Entry 8A5C (X-ray diffraction, 1.95 A resolution); this record covers chain A.

# Chain A
Name: Endonuclease III
Organism: Deinococcus radiodurans R1
UniProt: Q9RRQ0 (Q9RRQ0_DEIRA); residues 19-266 here correspond to UniProt positions 12-259 (UniProt number = residue number - 7)
Sequence (248 residues; numbered 19 to 266; the number before each row is that of its first residue):
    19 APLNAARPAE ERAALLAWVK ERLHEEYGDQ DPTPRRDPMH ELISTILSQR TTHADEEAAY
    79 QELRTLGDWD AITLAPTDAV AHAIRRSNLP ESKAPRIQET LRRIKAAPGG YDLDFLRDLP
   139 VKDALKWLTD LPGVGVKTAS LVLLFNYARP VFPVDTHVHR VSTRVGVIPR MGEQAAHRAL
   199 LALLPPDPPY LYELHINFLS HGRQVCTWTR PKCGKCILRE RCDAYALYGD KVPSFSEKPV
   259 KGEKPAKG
Not modelled in the structure: 256-266
Differences from the reference sequence: engineered mutation L107 (Tyr100 in Q9RRQ0)
Metal / ion sites: Mg2+ site 1: I122, A125, G127, G128; Mg2+ site 2: T147, V152; 4Fe-4S cluster Fe: C224, C231, C234, C240
Residues lining bound ligands: 4Fe-4S cluster (SF4): R182, V183, H219, V223, C224, P229, K230, C231, C234, L236, R237, C240, A242, Y243, V250

# Summary
Chain A binds 4Fe-4S cluster. I122, A125, G127 and G128 coordinate Mg2+ site 1. T147 and V152 coordinate Mg2+
site 2.
Chain A is Endonuclease III (Deinococcus radiodurans R1); the structure, Crystal structure of Deinococcus
radiodurans Endonuclease III-1 Y100L variant, was determined by X-ray diffraction, deposited together with
8A5F and 8A5G.
